Entry 7D42 (X-ray diffraction, 2.70 A resolution); this record covers chains A and B.

Chain A:
Molecule: Bile acid receptor
Source organism: Homo sapiens
Reference sequence: Q96RI1 (NR1H4_HUMAN); residues 244-470 here correspond to UniProt positions 258-484 (UniProt number = residue number + 14)
Amino-acid sequence (248 residues; numbered 223 to 470; the number before each row is that of its first residue):
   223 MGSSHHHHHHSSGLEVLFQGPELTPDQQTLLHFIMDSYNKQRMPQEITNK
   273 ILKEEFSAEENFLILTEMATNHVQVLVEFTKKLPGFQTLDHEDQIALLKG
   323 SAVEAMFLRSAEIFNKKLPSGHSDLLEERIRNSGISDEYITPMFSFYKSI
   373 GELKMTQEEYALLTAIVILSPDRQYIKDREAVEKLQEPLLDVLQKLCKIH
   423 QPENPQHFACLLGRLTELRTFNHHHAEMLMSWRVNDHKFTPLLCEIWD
Not modelled in the structure: 223-244, 341
Construct notes: expression tag (223-243)
Disulfides: Cys432 forms a disulfide with the same residue of a neighbouring copy of this chain
Ligand contacts: Tropifexor (GWF): Arg264, Met265, Thr270, Phe284, Leu287, Thr288, Met290, Ala291, His294, Val325, Met328, Phe329, Arg331, Ser332, Ile335, Ser342, Gly343, Leu348, Ile352, Ile357, Met365, Tyr369, Phe443, His447, Met450, Trp454, Phe461, Leu465, Trp469
UniProt features mapped onto this chain:
  - binding site (chenodeoxycholate): Arg331, Tyr361, Tyr369, His447
  - modified residue: Thr442 (Phosphothreonine)
  - cross-link: Lys275 (Glycyl lysine isopeptide (Lys-Gly) (interchain with G-Cter in SUMO1))

Chain B:
Molecule: Peptide from Nuclear receptor coactivator 2
Source organism: Homo sapiens
Reference sequence: Q15596 (NCOA2_HUMAN); residues 744-757 here correspond to UniProt positions 740-753 (UniProt number = residue number - 4)
Amino-acid sequence (14 residues; numbered 744 to 757; the number before each row is that of its first residue):
   744 KENALLRYLLDKDD
Not modelled in the structure: 744, 756-757

Interface between chain A and chain B:
Residue-residue contacts - 14 pairs, chain A then chain B:
  Val299(A) with Leu752(B); Leu753(B), hydrophobic
  Ile317(A) with Asn746(B); Leu749(B), hydrophobic; Leu753(B), hydrophobic
  Leu320(A) with Leu753(B), hydrophobic
  Lys321(A) with Asn746(B); Leu749(B)
  Leu464(A) with Leu748(B), hydrophobic; Leu752(B), hydrophobic
  Glu467(A) with Glu745(B); Asn746(B), hydrogen bond (side chain-backbone); Ala747(B), hydrogen bond (side chain-backbone); Leu748(B), hydrogen bond (side chain-backbone)
Also at the interface, not in a pair above, chain A (9 interface residues in all): Phe308, Pro463, Ile468

Summary:
The interface between chain A and chain B involves 9 residues on one side and 7 on the other; the contacts
include 3 hydrogen bonds. Polar pairs include Glu467(A)-Asn746(B), Glu467(A)-Ala747(B) and
Glu467(A)-Leu748(B). Ligands of chain A: Tropifexor.
Here chain A is Bile acid receptor and chain B is Peptide from Nuclear receptor coactivator 2, both from Homo
sapiens. Entry 7D42 (Structural basis of tropifexor as a potent and selective agonist for farnesoid X
receptor) was determined by X-ray diffraction.
